PDB entry 7U5D | electron microscopy, 3.52 A resolution | chains 2 and E of the 13 polymer chains in the assembly

Chain 2:
Molecule: Target strand DNA
Sequence (116 nucleotides; numbered -55 to 60; the number before each row is that of its first residue; numbers below 1 keep their minus sign (DC-55 is residue -55)):
   -55 CTGGCTGGCG AACGAGCGCA AGGTGGTGGC CCCATCAGCC ACATCCCGGC ACTCGAAGTC
     5 CCCAACTTGG ATGATTTCTT CCAGTCCTGG TAAGCACCCG AATCATCCTC TTGCGG
Disordered / not traced: -55 to -20, 38-60

Chain E:
Molecule: Cas7
From: Aeromonas salmonicida
Sequence (347 residues; numbered 1 to 347; the number before each row is that of its first residue):
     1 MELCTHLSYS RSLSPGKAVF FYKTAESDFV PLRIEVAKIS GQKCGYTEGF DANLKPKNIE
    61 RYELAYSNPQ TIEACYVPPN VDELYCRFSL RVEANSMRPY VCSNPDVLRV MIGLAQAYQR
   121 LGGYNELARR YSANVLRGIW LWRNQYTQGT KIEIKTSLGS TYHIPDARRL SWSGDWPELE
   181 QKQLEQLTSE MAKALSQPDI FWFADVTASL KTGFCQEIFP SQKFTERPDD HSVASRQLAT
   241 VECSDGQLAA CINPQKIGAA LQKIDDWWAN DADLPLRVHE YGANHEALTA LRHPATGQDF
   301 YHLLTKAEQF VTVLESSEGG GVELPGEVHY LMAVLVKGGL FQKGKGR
Disordered / not traced: 1-2, 345-347

How chain 2 and chain E interact:
Contacting residue pairs (15; chain 2 residue first):
  DC7(2) - Tyr66(E)  sugar contact
  DA8(2) - Tyr66(E)  sugar contact
  DA8(2) - Ser67(E)  sugar contact
  DA9(2) - Lys38(E)  hydrogen bond to the base
  DA9(2) - Asn68(E)  sugar contact
  DA9(2) - Pro69(E)  base contact
  DC10(2) - Asn68(E)  hydrogen bond to the sugar
  DC10(2) - Gln70(E)  hydrogen bond to the base
  DG14(2) - Phe224(E)  base contact
  DA15(2) - Glu226(E)  hydrogen bond to the base
  DG17(2) - Leu340(E)  base contact
  DA18(2) - Leu340(E)  base contact
  DA18(2) - Gln342(E)  hydrogen bond to the base
  DA18(2) - Lys343(E)  phosphate contact
  DT19(2) - Lys343(E)  salt bridge to the phosphate
Also at the interface, not in a pair above, chain E (14 interface residues in all): Thr5, His6, Ser235

In short:
9 residues of chain 2 face 14 of chain E across their interface, with 5 hydrogen bonds and 1 salt bridge.
Among the polar pairs are DA9(2)-Lys38(E), DC10(2)-Gln70(E) and DA15(2)-Glu226(E).
Here chain 2 is Target strand DNA and chain E is Cas7 (Aeromonas salmonicida). Entry 7U5D (I-F3b Cascade-TniQ
full R-loop complex) was determined by electron microscopy (same publication as 7U5E).
